5FGD - chains M and b of the 28 polymer chains in the assembly; structure by X-ray diffraction, 2.80 A resolution.

== Chain M ==
Protein: Proteasome subunit beta type-7
Organism: Saccharomyces cerevisiae (strain ATCC 204508 / S288c)
Notes: EC 3.4.25.1
UniProtKB: P30657 (PSB7_YEAST); residues -12 to 233 here correspond to UniProt positions 21-266 (UniProt number = residue number + 33)
Amino-acid sequence (246 residues; row label = number of the first residue in the row; numbers below 1 keep their minus sign (Thr-12 is residue -12)):
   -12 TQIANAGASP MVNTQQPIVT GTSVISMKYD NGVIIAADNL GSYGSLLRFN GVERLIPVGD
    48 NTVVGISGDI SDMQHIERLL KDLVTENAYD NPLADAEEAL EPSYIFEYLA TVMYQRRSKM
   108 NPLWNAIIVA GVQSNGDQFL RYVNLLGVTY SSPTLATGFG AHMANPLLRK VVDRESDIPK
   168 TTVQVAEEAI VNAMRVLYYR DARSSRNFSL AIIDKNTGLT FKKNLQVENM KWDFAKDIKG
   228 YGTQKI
Not modelled in the structure: -12 to 0

== Chain b ==
Protein: Proteasome subunit beta type-1
Organism: Saccharomyces cerevisiae (strain ATCC 204508 / S288c)
Notes: EC 3.4.25.1
UniProtKB: P38624 (PSB1_YEAST); residues 1-196 here correspond to UniProt positions 20-215 (UniProt number = residue number + 19)
Amino-acid sequence (196 residues; numbered 1 to 196; the number before each row is that of its first residue):
     1 TSIMAVTFKD GVILGADSRT TTGAYIANRV TDKLTRVHDK IWCCRSGSAA DTQAIADIVQ
    61 YHLELYTSQY GTPSTETAAS VFKELCYENK DNLTAGIIVA GYDDKNKGEV YTIPLGGSVH
   121 KLPYAIAGSG STFIYGYCDK NFRENMSKEE TVDFIKHSLS QAIKWDGSSG GVIRMVVLTA
   181 AGVERLIFYP DEYEQL
Covalently attached groups: CARFILZOMIB, bound form (3BV) linked to Thr1
Residues lining bound ligands: CARFILZOMIB, bound form (3BV; N-{(2S)-2-[(morpholin-4-ylacetyl)amino]-4-phenylbutanoyl}-L-leucyl-N-[(2R,3S,4S)-1,3-dihydroxy-2,6-dimethylheptan-4-yl]-L-phenylalaninamide): Arg19, Thr20, Thr21, Thr22, Ala27, Lys33, Arg45, Ser46, Gly47, Ser48, Ala49, Thr52, Thr94, Gly128, Ser129, Ser168
What the authors report for this chain:
  - catalytic residues: Lys33 (proposed by the authors, not directly observed)

== Interface between chain M and chain b ==
Pairs across the interface (60):
  Ser32(M) - Trp165(b)
  Ser32(M) - Asp166(b)
  Ser32(M) - Gly167(b)  hydrogen bond (backbone-backbone)
  Leu33(M) - Phe133(b)  hydrophobic
  Leu33(M) - Trp165(b)
  Leu34(M) - Lys164(b)
  Leu34(M) - Trp165(b)  hydrogen bond (backbone-backbone)
  Leu34(M) - Gly167(b)
  Arg35(M) - Trp165(b)
  Phe146(M) - Ala24(b)
  Phe146(M) - Tyr25(b)
  Tyr185(M) - Glu194(b)  hydrogen bond
  Tyr186(M) - Ile26(b)
  Tyr186(M) - Arg29(b)
  Arg187(M) - Ala24(b)
  Arg187(M) - Tyr25(b)
  Arg187(M) - Ile26(b)  hydrogen bond (backbone-backbone)
  Arg187(M) - Ala27(b)  hydrogen bond (side chain-backbone)
  Arg187(M) - Arg29(b)
  Asp188(M) - Ala24(b)
  Asp188(M) - Ile26(b)
  Ala189(M) - Arg19(b)
  Ala189(M) - Ala24(b)  hydrogen bond (backbone-backbone)
  Ala189(M) - Ile26(b)
  Ala189(M) - Gly167(b)
  Arg190(M) - Ala24(b)
  Arg190(M) - Gly167(b)
  Arg193(M) - Asp191(b)  salt bridge
  Arg193(M) - Glu194(b)  salt bridge
  Lys218(M) - Arg29(b)  hydrogen bond (backbone-side chain)
  Trp219(M) - Arg29(b)
  Trp219(M) - Gly171(b)
  Trp219(M) - Val172(b)  hydrophobic
  Trp219(M) - Tyr189(b)
  Trp219(M) - Pro190(b)
  Asp220(M) - Tyr189(b)
  Phe221(M) - Arg29(b)
  Phe221(M) - Val30(b)  hydrophobic
  Ala222(M) - Val30(b)  hydrophobic
  Ala222(M) - Arg174(b)  hydrogen bond (backbone-side chain)
  Ala222(M) - Ile187(b)  hydrophobic
  Lys223(M) - Ile187(b)
  Lys223(M) - Tyr189(b)
  Ile225(M) - Val30(b)  hydrophobic
  Ile225(M) - Arg174(b)
  Lys226(M) - Asp32(b)
  Gly227(M) - Asp32(b)  hydrogen bond (backbone-side chain)
  Tyr228(M) - Thr35(b)
  Tyr228(M) - Arg45(b)
  Tyr228(M) - Gln53(b)  hydrogen bond (side chain-backbone)
  Tyr228(M) - Ala56(b)
  Tyr228(M) - Asp57(b)  hydrogen bond
  Gln231(M) - Asp32(b)
  Gln231(M) - Leu34(b)
  Gln231(M) - Thr35(b)
  Gln231(M) - Arg36(b)  hydrogen bond (side chain-backbone)
  Gln231(M) - Trp42(b)
  Gln231(M) - Arg185(b)
  Ile233(M) - Trp42(b)
  Ile233(M) - Arg185(b)  hydrogen bond (backbone-side chain)
Also at the interface, not in a pair above, chain M (27 interface residues in all): Asn37, Met150, Met217
Also at the interface, not in a pair above, chain b (34 interface residues in all): Thr21, Asn28, Ile163, Ser168

== Overview ==
27 residues of chain M and 34 residues of chain b are in contact; the contacts include 13 hydrogen bonds and 2
salt bridges. Polar contacts include Arg193(M)-Asp191(b), Arg193(M)-Glu194(b) and Tyr185(M)-Glu194(b).
CARFILZOMIB, bound form is covalently linked to Thr1(b). The paper reports the catalytic residue Lys33(b).
Here chain M is Proteasome subunit beta type-7 and chain b is Proteasome subunit beta type-1, both from
Saccharomyces cerevisiae (strain ATCC 204508 / S288c). Entry 5FGD (Yeast 20S proteasome beta5-H(-2)L-T1A
double mutant in complex with Carfilzomib) was determined by X-ray diffraction (same publication as 5CZ4,
5CZ5, 5CZ6, 5CZ7, 5CZ8, 5CZ9 and 16 further entries).
